3TD4 - chains A and C; structure by X-ray diffraction, 1.79 A resolution.

[Chain A (and C)]
Name: Outer membrane protein omp38
Organism: Acinetobacter baumannii
Notes: fragment: c-terminal domain; chain C of this document is another copy of the same molecule, construct and numbering; everything in this record applies to it too
Reference sequence: Q6RYW5 (OMP38_ACIBA); residues 221-339 here = UniProt positions 221-339
Chain sequence (123 residues; each row starts with the number of its first residue):
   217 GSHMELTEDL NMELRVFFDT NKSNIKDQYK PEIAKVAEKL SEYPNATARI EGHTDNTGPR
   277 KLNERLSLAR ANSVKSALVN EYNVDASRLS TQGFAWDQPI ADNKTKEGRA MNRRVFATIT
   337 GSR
Disordered / not traced: 217 (chain C: 217-218)
Sequence notes: expression tag (217-220)
Small-molecule neighbours: 2,6-diaminopimelic acid (API): D235, T236, N237, T270, D271, T273, G274, P275, L278, N279, L282, R286, R329
Curated features (UniProtKB/Swiss-Prot):
  - binding site (meso-2,6-diaminopimelate): N237, D271, T273, N279, R286
  - mutagenesis: D271 (D271A: Periplasmic domain no longer binds diaminopimelate), R286 (R286A: Periplasmic domain no longer binds diaminopimelate)
What the authors report for this chain:
  - binding site for 2,6-diaminopimelic acid: N237, D271, T273, N279, R286
  - mutagenesis - D271A, R286A: abolished binding to 2,6-diaminopimelic acid

[Interface between chain A and chain C]
Residue-residue contacts (49; chain A residue first):
  S218(A) - R231(C)  hydrogen bond (backbone-side chain)
  S218(A) - E248(C)  hydrogen bond
  H219(A) - E229(C)
  H219(A) - L230(C)
  H219(A) - R231(C)  hydrogen bond (backbone-backbone)
  H219(A) - F233(C)
  H219(A) - Y245(C)
  H219(A) - E248(C)  hydrogen bond (backbone-side chain)
  M220(A) - M228(C)  hydrophobic
  M220(A) - E229(C)
  M220(A) - R231(C)
  M220(A) - E248(C)
  M220(A) - K251(C)
  M220(A) - V252(C)  hydrophobic
  E221(A) - M228(C)
  E221(A) - E229(C)  hydrogen bond (backbone-backbone)
  E221(A) - R231(C)  salt bridge
  L222(A) - L226(C)  hydrophobic
  L222(A) - N227(C)
  L222(A) - M228(C)  hydrophobic
  L222(A) - K255(C)
  T223(A) - D225(C)
  T223(A) - L226(C)
  T223(A) - N227(C)  hydrogen bond (backbone-backbone)
  E224(A) - D225(C)
  E224(A) - K255(C)  salt bridge
  E224(A) - Y259(C)  hydrogen bond
  D225(A) - T223(C)
  D225(A) - E224(C)
  D225(A) - D225(C)  hydrogen bond (backbone-backbone)
  L226(A) - T223(C)
  N227(A) - L222(C)
  N227(A) - T223(C)  hydrogen bond (backbone-backbone)
  M228(A) - M220(C)  hydrophobic
  M228(A) - E221(C)
  M228(A) - L222(C)  hydrophobic
  E229(A) - H219(C)
  E229(A) - M220(C)
  E229(A) - E221(C)  hydrogen bond (backbone-backbone)
  L230(A) - H219(C)
  R231(A) - H219(C)  hydrogen bond (backbone-backbone)
  E248(A) - H219(C)
  E248(A) - M220(C)
  K251(A) - M220(C)
  K255(A) - L222(C)
  Y259(A) - E224(C)  hydrogen bond
  Y259(A) - Y259(C)
  R339(A) - E224(C)  salt bridge
  R339(A) - R339(C)
Other interface residues (no listed pair), chain A (20 interface residues in all): V252
Other interface residues (no listed pair), chain C (23 interface residues in all): Q244, E258

[Summary]
20 residues of chain A and 23 residues of chain C are in contact, with 12 hydrogen bonds and 3 salt bridges.
Polar contacts include E221(A)-R231(C), E224(A)-K255(C) and R339(A)-E224(C). The paper reports a binding site
for 2,6-diaminopimelic acid at N237(A), D271(A) and T273(A) among others; D271A and R286A of chain A abolish
binding to 2,6-diaminopimelic acid.
Chain A and chain C are both Outer membrane protein omp38 (Acinetobacter baumannii); the structure, Crystal
structure of OmpA-like domain from Acinetobacter baumannii in complex with diaminopimelate, was determined by
X-ray diffraction (same publication as 3TD3 and 3TD5).
